Entry 8UAR (X-ray diffraction, 2.99 A resolution); this record covers chains F and I of the 12 polymer chains in the assembly.

Chain F (and I):
Protein: Rhodococcus ruber ADH
Organism: Rhodococcus ruber
Notes: chain I of this document is another copy of the same molecule, construct and numbering; everything in this record applies to it too
Chain sequence (365 residues; numbered -19 to 345; the number before each row is that of its first residue; numbers below 1 keep their minus sign (Met-19 is residue -19)):
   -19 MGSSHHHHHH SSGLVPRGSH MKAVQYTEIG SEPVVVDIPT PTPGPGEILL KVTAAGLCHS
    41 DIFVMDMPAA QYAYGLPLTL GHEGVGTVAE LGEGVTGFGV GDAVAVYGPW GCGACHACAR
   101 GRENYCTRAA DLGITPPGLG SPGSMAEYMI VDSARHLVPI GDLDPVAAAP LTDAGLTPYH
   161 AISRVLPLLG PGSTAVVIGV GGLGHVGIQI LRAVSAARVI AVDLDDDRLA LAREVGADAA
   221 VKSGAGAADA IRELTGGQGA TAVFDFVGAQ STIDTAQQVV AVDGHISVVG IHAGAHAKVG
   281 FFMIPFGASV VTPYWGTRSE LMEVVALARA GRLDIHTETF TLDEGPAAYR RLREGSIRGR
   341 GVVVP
Unresolved in the structure: -19 to -3 (chain I: -19 to -4)
Bound ions: Zn2+ site 1: Cys38, His62, Glu63, Asp153; Zn2+ site 2: Cys92, Cys95, Cys98, Cys106
Small-molecule neighbours: W46 (1-{[4-(hydroxymethyl)phenyl]methyl}-1,4-dihydropyridine-3-carboxamide): Cys38, Ser40, Phe43, Leu119, Asp153, Thr157, Leu183, Val269, Pro293, Tyr294, Trp295

How chain F and chain I interact:
Pairs across the interface - 66 pairs, chain F then chain I:
  Arg102(F) - Asp263(I)  salt bridge
  Tyr105(F) - Val262(I)  hydrophobic
  Tyr105(F) - Asp263(I)
  Tyr105(F) - Phe286(I)
  Tyr105(F) - Gly287(I)
  Thr107(F) - Gln238(I)
  Arg164(F) - Asp263(I)  salt bridge
  Arg164(F) - Gly287(I)  hydrogen bond (side chain-backbone)
  Gln238(F) - Arg108(I)
  Val262(F) - Tyr105(I)  hydrophobic
  Asp263(F) - Arg102(I)  salt bridge
  Asp263(F) - Tyr105(I)
  Asp263(F) - Arg164(I)  salt bridge
  Val268(F) - Phe281(I)
  Val269(F) - Phe281(I)
  Gly270(F) - Phe281(I)
  Ile271(F) - Phe281(I)  hydrophobic
  Gly274(F) - Met283(I)
  Ala275(F) - Gly280(I)
  His276(F) - Lys278(I)
  His276(F) - Val279(I)
  His276(F) - Gly280(I)
  His276(F) - Met283(I)
  Ala277(F) - Ala277(I)
  Ala277(F) - Lys278(I)
  Ala277(F) - Val279(I)  hydrogen bond (backbone-backbone)
  Lys278(F) - His276(I)
  Lys278(F) - Ala277(I)
  Val279(F) - His276(I)
  Val279(F) - Ala277(I)  hydrogen bond (backbone-backbone)
  Val279(F) - Val279(I)  hydrophobic
  Val279(F) - Val290(I)  hydrophobic
  Gly280(F) - Ala275(I)
  Gly280(F) - His276(I)
  Gly280(F) - Thr292(I)
  Phe281(F) - Val268(I)
  Phe281(F) - Val269(I)
  Phe281(F) - Gly270(I)
  Phe281(F) - Ile271(I)  hydrophobic
  Phe281(F) - Thr292(I)
  Met283(F) - Gly274(I)
  Met283(F) - His276(I)
  Ile284(F) - Thr292(I)
  Phe286(F) - Tyr105(I)
  Phe286(F) - Thr292(I)
  Phe286(F) - Tyr294(I)  hydrophobic
  Gly287(F) - Tyr105(I)
  Gly287(F) - Arg164(I)  hydrogen bond (backbone-side chain)
  Gly287(F) - Val291(I)
  Gly287(F) - Thr292(I)  hydrogen bond (backbone-backbone)
  Ala288(F) - Val290(I)
  Ala288(F) - Val291(I)
  Ser289(F) - Val290(I)
  Ser289(F) - Val291(I)
  Val290(F) - Val279(I)  hydrophobic
  Val290(F) - Ser289(I)
  Val290(F) - Val290(I)  hydrogen bond (backbone-backbone)
  Val291(F) - Gly287(I)
  Val291(F) - Ala288(I)
  Thr292(F) - Gly280(I)
  Thr292(F) - Phe281(I)
  Thr292(F) - Ile284(I)
  Thr292(F) - Phe286(I)
  Thr292(F) - Gly287(I)  hydrogen bond (backbone-backbone)
  Pro293(F) - Phe281(I)
  Tyr294(F) - Phe286(I)  hydrophobic
Interface residues without a listed pair, chain F (33 interface residues in all): Phe43, Phe282, Pro285
Interface residues without a listed pair, chain I (34 interface residues in all): Phe43, Thr107, Phe282, Pro285, Pro293

Summary:
33 residues of chain F face 34 of chain I across their interface, with 7 hydrogen bonds and 4 salt bridges.
Polar contacts include Arg102(F)-Asp263(I), Arg164(F)-Asp263(I) and Arg164(F)-Gly287(I). Chain F binds
compound W46. Cys38(F), His62(F), Glu63(F) and Asp153(F) coordinate Zn2+ site 1.
Chain F and chain I are both Rhodococcus ruber ADH (Rhodococcus ruber); the structure, Rhodococcus ruber
Alcohol Dehydrogenase NADH Biomimetic Complex - Compound 4b, was determined by X-ray diffraction together with
8UAS and 8UAT from the same study.
